8DWU - chains E and F of the 9 polymer chains in the assembly; structure by electron microscopy, 3.40 A resolution.

Chain E (and F):
Name: Speckle-type POZ protein
From: Homo sapiens
Notes: chain F of this document is another copy of the same molecule, construct and numbering; everything in this record applies to it too
UniProt: O43791 (SPOP_HUMAN); residues 1-374 here = UniProt positions 1-374
Sequence (374 residues; numbered 1 to 374; the number before each row is that of its first residue):
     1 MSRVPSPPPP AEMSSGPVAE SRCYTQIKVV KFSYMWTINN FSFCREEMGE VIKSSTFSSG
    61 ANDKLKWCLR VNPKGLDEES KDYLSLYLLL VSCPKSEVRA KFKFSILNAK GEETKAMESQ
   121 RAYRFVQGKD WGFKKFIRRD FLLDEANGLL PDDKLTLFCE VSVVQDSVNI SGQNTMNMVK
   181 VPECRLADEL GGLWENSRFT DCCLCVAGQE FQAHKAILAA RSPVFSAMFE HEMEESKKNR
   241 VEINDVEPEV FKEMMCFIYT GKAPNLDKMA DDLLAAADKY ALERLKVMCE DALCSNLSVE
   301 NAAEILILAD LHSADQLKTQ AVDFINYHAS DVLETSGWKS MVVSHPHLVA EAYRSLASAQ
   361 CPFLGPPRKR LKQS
Disordered / not traced: 1-16, 361-374 (chain F: 1-16, 359-374)
Sequence notes: engineered mutation R22 (Trp in O43791)
UniProt features mapped onto this chain:
  - region: Y123 to F133 (Important for binding substrate proteins), L186 to I217 (Important for homodimerization)
  - natural variant: T25 (T25A: In NSDVS2), Y83 (Y83C: In NSDVS2), R121 (R121Q: In NSDVS1), G132 (G132V: In NSDVS2), R138 (R138C: In NSDVS2), D144 (D144N: In NSDVS1)
  - mutagenesis: Y87 (Y87A: Strongly reduced affinity for substrate proteins), Y123 (Y123A: Strongly reduced affinity for substrate proteins), D130 (D130A: Strongly reduced affinity for substrate proteins), W131 (W131A: Strongly reduced affinity for substrate proteins), F133 (F133A: Strongly reduced affinity for substrate proteins), L186 (L186D: Strongly reduced homodimerization. Reduces the activity of the cullin-RING-based BCR (BTB-CUL3-RBX1) E3 ubiquitin-protein ligase complex), L190 (L190D: Strongly reduced homodimerization. Reduces the activity of the cullin-RING-based BCR (BTB-CUL3-RBX1) E3 ubiquitin-protein ligase complex), L193 (L193D: Strongly reduced homodimerization. Reduces the activity of the cullin-RING-based BCR (BTB-CUL3-RBX1) E3 ubiquitin-protein ligase complex), I217 (I217K: Strongly reduced homodimerization. Reduces the activity of the cullin-RING-based BCR (BTB-CUL3-RBX1) E3 ubiquitin-protein ligase complex)
Reported in the primary citation:
  - mutagenesis - W22R: decreased catalytic activity
  - mutagenesis - W22R, E78K: increased catalytic activity on BRD3
  - mutagenesis - W22R, E78K: increased stability
  - disease-associated variants - W22R, E78K: increased catalytic activity on BRD3
  - disease-associated variants - W22R, E78K: increased stability
  - disease-associated variants - R45L, R45W, E47K, E78K, S80R, Y327C, Y327F (citing earlier work)
  - mutagenesis - W131G: increased stability (proposed by the authors, not directly observed)
  - disease-associated variants - W131G: decreased stability

Interface between chain E and chain F:
Pairs across the interface (99):
  P17(E) with M117(F), hydrophobic; Q120(F)
  V18(E) with F133(F)
  A19(E) with Y123(F); W131(F); G132(F); F133(F), hydrophobic
  E20(E) with Y87(F), hydrogen bond; G132(F); K134(F), hydrogen bond (side chain-backbone)
  S21(E) with K129(F); D130(F), hydrogen bond (side chain-backbone)
  R22(E) with L76(F); Y87(F), hydrogen bond; K134(F)
  C23(E) with K129(F); D130(F), hydrogen bond
  L76(E) with R22(F)
  D77(E) with R22(F), salt bridge
  Y87(E) with E20(F); R22(F)
  S96(E) with S96(F)
  E97(E) with E97(F); R99(F), salt bridge; V164(F); Q165(F); D166(F)
  R99(E) with E97(F), salt bridge; R124(F)
  M117(E) with P17(F)
  Y123(E) with A19(F), hydrophobic
  R124(E) with R99(F); D166(F), salt bridge
  V126(E) with D166(F); V168(F), hydrophobic
  Q127(E) with V168(F); S171(F), hydrogen bond (backbone-side chain)
  G128(E) with V168(F); S171(F)
  K129(E) with S21(F), hydrogen bond; C23(F); T25(F), hydrogen bond; V168(F)
  D130(E) with S21(F); C23(F)
  W131(E) with A19(F)
  G132(E) with A19(F); E20(F), hydrogen bond (backbone-backbone)
  K134(E) with E20(F); R22(F)
  V164(E) with E97(F)
  Q165(E) with K95(F), hydrogen bond (side chain-backbone); E97(F)
  D166(E) with E97(F); V126(F)
  S167(E) with V126(F)
  V168(E) with V126(F), hydrophobic; Q127(F); K129(F)
  N174(E) with G128(F), hydrogen bond (side chain-backbone)
  V179(E) with Q320(F)
  V181(E) with M288(F), hydrophobic; D291(F)
  R185(E) with R221(F); F257(F); R284(F)
  L186(E) with R221(F)
  E189(E) with A220(F); R221(F), salt bridge
  L193(E) with A216(F); A220(F), hydrophobic
  R198(E) with A219(F)
  D201(E) with D201(F)
  H214(E) with A216(F)
  K215(E) with R198(F)
  A216(E) with L193(F), hydrophobic; R198(F)
  A219(E) with R198(F)
  A220(E) with E189(F); L193(F), hydrophobic
  R221(E) with E189(F)
  R284(E) with R185(F), hydrogen bond (side chain-backbone); D188(F), salt bridge; E189(F), salt bridge
  V287(E) with V181(F), hydrophobic; P182(F)
  E290(E) with V179(F)
  D291(E) with I170(F); V179(F)
  C294(E) with N174(F); T175(F); V179(F), hydrophobic
  S295(E) with I170(F); Q173(F), hydrogen bond (backbone-side chain); N174(F), hydrogen bond
  L297(E) with Q173(F)
  Q316(E) with M178(F), hydrogen bond (side chain-backbone); V179(F), hydrogen bond (side chain-backbone)
  Q320(E) with N177(F)
Other interface residues (no listed pair), chain E (67 interface residues in all): Y24, N62, F102, F133, T175, M176, N177, M178, P182, F229, G261, M288, N296, H328
Other interface residues (no listed pair), chain F (70 interface residues in all): V18, D77, S85, E118, S167, M176, K180, C184, L186, H214, S226, E230, V287, C294, Y327

Overview:
67 residues of chain E and 70 residues of chain F are in contact; the contacts include 16 hydrogen bonds and 7
salt bridges. Polar pairs include D77(E)-R22(F), E97(E)-R99(F) and R124(E)-D166(F). The paper reports that
W22R, E78K and W131G of chain E increase stability; W22R and E78K of chain E increase catalytic activity on
BRD3.
Both chains are Speckle-type POZ protein (Homo sapiens). Entry 8DWU (SPOP W22R Form 1) was determined by
electron microscopy, deposited together with 8DWS, 8DWT and 8DWV.
